8J9R - chain A; structure by X-ray diffraction, 1.65 A resolution.

[Chain A]
Molecule: E3 ubiquitin-protein ligase UBR4
From: Homo sapiens
Notes: EC 2.3.2.27
UniProt: Q5T4S7 (UBR4_HUMAN), isoform Q5T4S7-5; numbering as in UniProt (aligned over 1660-1729)
Sequence (74 residues; each row starts with the number of its first residue):
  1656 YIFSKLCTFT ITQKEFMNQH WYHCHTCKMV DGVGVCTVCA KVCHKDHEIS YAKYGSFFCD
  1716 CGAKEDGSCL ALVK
Not modelled in the structure: 1728-1729
Differences from the reference sequence: linker (1656-1659)
UniProt features mapped onto this chain:
  - binding site (Zn(2+)): Cys1662, Cys1679, Cys1682, Cys1691, Cys1694, Cys1698, His1699, His1702, Cys1714, Cys1716, Cys1724
  - mutagenesis: Glu1670 (E1670A: Does not affect ability to recognize type-2 N-degrons), Phe1671 (F1671A/I: Does not recognize type-2 N-degrons), Phe1712 (F1712A: Reduced but not abolished ability to recognize type-2 N-degrons), Phe1713 (F1713A/I: Does not recognize type-2 N-degrons)
Bound ions: Zn2+ site 1: Cys1662, Cys1691, Cys1694, Cys1714; Zn2+ site 2: Cys1679, Cys1682, His1699, His1702; Zn2+ site 3: Cys1694, Cys1698, Cys1716, Cys1724
Reported in the primary citation:
  - interface residues: Phe1671, Phe1713, Asp1715
  - contacts within the chain: Phe1671-Phe1713
  - mutagenesis - D1721A (38.6 +/- 8.5 uM): decreased binding to YEFS
  - mutagenesis - E1670A (52.0 +/- 3.5 uM), D1721A (44.9 +/- 12.1 uM): unchanged binding to REFS
  - mutagenesis - F1671A, F1671I, F1713A, F1713I: abolished binding to YEFS
  - mutagenesis - F1671A, F1671I, F1713A, F1713I: abolished binding to REFS
  - mutagenesis - E1670A (19.9 +/- 0.8 uM): unchanged binding to YEFS
  - mutagenesis - K1708A (13.5 +/- 2.6 uM): increased binding to YEFS
  - mutagenesis - K1708A: unchanged binding to YDFS
  - mutagenesis - K1708A (33.3 +/- 3.2 uM): increased binding to YKFS
  - specificity-determining residues: Phe1671, Lys1708

[In short]
Cys1662, Cys1691, Cys1694 and Cys1714 coordinate Zn2+ site 1. Cys1679, Cys1682, His1699 and His1702 coordinate
Zn2+ site 2. From UniProt: 11 Zn2+-binding residues and 4 mutagenesis sites. The paper reports that F1671A,
F1671I and F1713A, among others, abolish binding to YEFS; interface residues Phe1671, Phe1713 and Asp1715; 7
substitutions were tested in all.
Chain A is E3 ubiquitin-protein ligase UBR4 (Homo sapiens); the structure, Crystal structure of UBR box of
YIFS-UBR4, was determined by X-ray diffraction, deposited together with 8J9Q.
